Entry 3F5C (X-ray diffraction, 3.00 A resolution); this record covers chains A and C of the 3 polymer chains in the assembly.

[Chain A]
Molecule: Nuclear receptor subfamily 5 group A member 2
From: Mus musculus
UniProtKB: P45448 (NR5A2_MOUSE); residue numbers follow UniProt; this construct covers 313-560
Chain sequence (248 residues; numbered 313 to 560; the number before each row is that of its first residue):
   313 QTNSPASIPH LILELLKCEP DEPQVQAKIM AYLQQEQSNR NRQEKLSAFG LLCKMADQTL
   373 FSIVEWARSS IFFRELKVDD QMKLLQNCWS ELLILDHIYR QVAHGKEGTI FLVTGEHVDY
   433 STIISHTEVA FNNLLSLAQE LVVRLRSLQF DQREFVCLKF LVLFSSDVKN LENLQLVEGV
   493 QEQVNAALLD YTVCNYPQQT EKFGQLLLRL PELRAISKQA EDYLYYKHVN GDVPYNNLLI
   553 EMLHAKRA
Not modelled in the structure: 313-317
Construct notes: engineered mutation Leu525 (Ile in P45448)
UniProt features mapped onto this chain:
  - region: Tyr547 to Lys558 (AF-2)
  - binding site (a phospholipid derivative): Tyr535, Lys539
From the paper describing this entry:
  - mutagenesis - Y538D, Y538D/V541D, V541D: unchanged binding to Nuclear receptor subfamily 0 group B member 1 (chain C)

[Chain C]
Molecule: Nuclear receptor subfamily 0 group B member 1
From: Mus musculus
UniProtKB: Q61066 (NR0B1_MOUSE); numbering as in UniProt (aligned over 205-472)
Chain sequence (268 residues; row label = number of the first residue in the row):
   205 GEEQPQQISV ASGTPVSADQ TPATPQEQPR APWWDASPGV QRLITLKDPQ VVCEAASAGL
   265 LKTLRFVKYL PCFQILPLDQ QLVLVRSCWA PLLMLELAQD HLHFEMMEIP ETNTTQEMLT
   325 TRRQETEGPE PAEPQATEQP QMVSAEAGHL LPAAAVQAIK SFFFKCWSLN IDTKEYAYLK
   385 GTVLFNPDLP GLQCVKYIEG LQWRTQQILT EHIRMMQREY QIRSAELNSA LFLLRFINSD
   445 VVTELFFRPI IGAVSMDDMM LEMLCAKL
Not modelled in the structure: 205-251, 313-352
UniProt features mapped onto this chain:
  - motif: Met463 to Leu468 (AF-2 motif)
From the paper describing this entry:
  - mutagenesis - I279A/L280A, L280P: decreased signaling with Nuclear receptor subfamily 5 group A member 2 (chain A)
  - mutagenesis - I279D: abolished signaling with Nuclear receptor subfamily 5 group A member 2 (chain A)
  - disease-associated variants - L280P: decreased signaling with Nuclear receptor subfamily 5 group A member 2 (chain A)

[Chain A / chain C interface]
Residue-residue contacts (13; chain A residue first):
  Glu440(A) - Gln397(C)  hydrogen bond
  Val441(A) - Asp283(C)
  Ala442(A) - Pro281(C)  hydrophobic
  Tyr538(A) - Pro281(C)
  Tyr538(A) - Gln284(C)
  Tyr538(A) - Gln397(C)
  Lys539(A) - Gln397(C)
  Val541(A) - Tyr401(C)  hydrophobic
  Asn542(A) - Gln397(C)  hydrogen bond (side chain-backbone)
  Asn542(A) - Cys398(C)
  Asn542(A) - Val399(C)
  Asn542(A) - Lys400(C)
  Asn542(A) - Tyr401(C)  hydrogen bond (side chain-backbone)
Also at the interface, not in a pair above, chain A (8 interface residues in all): Tyr537
Also at the interface, not in a pair above, chain C (10 interface residues in all): Ile279, Leu280
From the paper, about this interface:
  - interface residues, chain A: Tyr538(A), Val541(A)
  - hot spots on chain A (mutagenesis) - R380E, E553R: abolished binding to Nuclear receptor subfamily 0 group B member 1 (chain C)
  - interface residues, chain C: Gln397(C)
  - hot spots on chain C (mutagenesis) - I279D: abolished binding to Nuclear receptor subfamily 5 group A member 2 (chain A)

[Summary]
The interface between chain A and chain C involves 8 residues on one side and 10 on the other; the contacts
include 3 hydrogen bonds. Polar contacts include Glu440(A)-Gln397(C), Asn542(A)-Gln397(C) and
Asn542(A)-Tyr401(C). From the paper: I279A/L280A and L280P of chain C reduce signaling with Nuclear receptor
subfamily 5 group A member 2 (chain A); interface residues Tyr538(A), Val541(A) and Gln397(C); 8 substitutions
were tested in all.
Chain A is Nuclear receptor subfamily 5 group A member 2 and chain C is Nuclear receptor subfamily 0 group B
member 1, both from Mus musculus; the structure, Structure of Dax-1:LRH-1 complex, was determined by X-ray
diffraction.
